Entry 5CTC (X-ray diffraction, 2.70 A resolution); this record covers chain A.

Chain A:
Protein: Acetyl-CoA carboxylase
From: Saccharomyces cerevisiae
Notes: EC 6.4.1.2, 6.3.4.14; fragment: carboxyltransferase domain
Reference sequence: Q00955 (ACAC_YEAST); residues 1476-2233 here = UniProt positions 1476-2233
Chain sequence (769 residues; each row starts with the number of its first residue):
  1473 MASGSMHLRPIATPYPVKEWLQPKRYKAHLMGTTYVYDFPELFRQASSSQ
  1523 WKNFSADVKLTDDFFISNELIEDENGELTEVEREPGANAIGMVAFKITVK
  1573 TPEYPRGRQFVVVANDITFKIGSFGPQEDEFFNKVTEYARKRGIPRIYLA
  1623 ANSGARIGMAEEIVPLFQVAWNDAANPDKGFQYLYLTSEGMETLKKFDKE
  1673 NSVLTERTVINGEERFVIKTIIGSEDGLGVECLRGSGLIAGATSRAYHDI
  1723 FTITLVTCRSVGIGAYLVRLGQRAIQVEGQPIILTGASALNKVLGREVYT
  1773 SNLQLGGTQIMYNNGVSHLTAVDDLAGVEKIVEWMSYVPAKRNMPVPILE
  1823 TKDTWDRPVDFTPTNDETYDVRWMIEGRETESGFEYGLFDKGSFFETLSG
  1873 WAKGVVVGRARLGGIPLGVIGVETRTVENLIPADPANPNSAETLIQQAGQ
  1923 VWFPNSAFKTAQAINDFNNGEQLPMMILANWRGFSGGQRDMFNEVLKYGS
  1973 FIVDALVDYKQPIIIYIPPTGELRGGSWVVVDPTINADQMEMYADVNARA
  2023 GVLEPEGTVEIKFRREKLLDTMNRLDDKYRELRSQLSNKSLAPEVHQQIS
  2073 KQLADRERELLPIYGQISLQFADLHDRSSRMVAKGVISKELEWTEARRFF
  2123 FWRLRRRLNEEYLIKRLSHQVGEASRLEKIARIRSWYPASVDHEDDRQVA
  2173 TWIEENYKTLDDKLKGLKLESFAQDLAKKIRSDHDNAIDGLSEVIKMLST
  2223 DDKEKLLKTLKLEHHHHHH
Not modelled in the structure: 1473-1479, 2053-2072, 2142-2144, 2194-2241
Differences from the reference sequence: expression tag (1473-1475, 2234-2241); engineered mutation Ser1760 (Pro in Q00955), Leu1762 (Ile in Q00955), Val1765 (Met in Q00955), Gln1919 (Glu in Q00955), Ala1920 (Pro in Q00955), Phe1925 (His in Q00955), Glu2028 (Gln in Q00955), Thr2030 (Met in Q00955), Glu2032 (Gly in Q00955)
Ligand contacts: 57K (tert-butyl 7-[(7-methyl-1H-indazol-5-yl)carbonyl]-2,7-diazaspiro[3.5]nonane-2-carboxylate): Thr1757, Ala1761, Leu1762, Lys1764, Val1765, Leu1766, Ala1920, Val1923, Phe1925, Arg1954, Phe1956, Ser1957, Gly1958, Leu2025, Glu2026, Glu2028, Gly2029, Glu2032, Ile2033
Swiss-Prot annotation at these positions:
  - binding site (acetyl-CoA): Ala1627 to Ile1629, Gly1998
  - binding site (CoA): Arg1731, Lys2034, Arg2036
  - mutagenesis: Leu1705 (L1705I: Raises KM for malonyl-CoA by a factor of 20), Arg1731 (R1731S: Raises KM for malonyl-CoA by a factor of 15), Tyr1738 (Y1738F: Does not affect catalytic activity), Arg1954 (R1954S: Raises KM for malonyl-CoA by a factor of 70), Glu1994 (E1994Q: Does not affect catalytic activity), Glu2026 (E2026Q: Does not affect catalytic activity), Arg2036 (R2036E: Affects only slightly binding of Co-A)

In short:
Bound to chain A: compound 57K. UniProt lists 4 acetyl-CoA-binding residues, 3 CoA-binding residues and 7
mutagenesis sites.
Chain A is Acetyl-CoA carboxylase (Saccharomyces cerevisiae); the structure, Humanized yeast ACC
carboxyltransferase domain bound to tert-butyl
7-[(7-methyl-1H-indazol-5-yl)carbonyl]-2,7-diazaspiro[3.5]nonane-2-carboxylate, was determined by X-ray
diffraction, deposited together with 5CTB and 5CTE.
